PDB entry 2OIZ | X-ray diffraction, 1.05 A resolution | chains A and B of the 4 polymer chains in the assembly

# Chain A (and B)
Name: Aromatic amine dehydrogenase, large subunit
Source organism: Alcaligenes faecalis
Notes: EC 1.4.99.4; fragment: (Residues: 73-433); chain B of this document is another copy of the same molecule, construct and numbering; everything in this record applies to it too
Reference sequence: Q0VKG7 (Q0VKG7_ALCFA); residues 73-432 here correspond to UniProt positions 5-364 (UniProt number = residue number - 68)
Amino-acid sequence (361 residues; row label = number of the first residue in the row):
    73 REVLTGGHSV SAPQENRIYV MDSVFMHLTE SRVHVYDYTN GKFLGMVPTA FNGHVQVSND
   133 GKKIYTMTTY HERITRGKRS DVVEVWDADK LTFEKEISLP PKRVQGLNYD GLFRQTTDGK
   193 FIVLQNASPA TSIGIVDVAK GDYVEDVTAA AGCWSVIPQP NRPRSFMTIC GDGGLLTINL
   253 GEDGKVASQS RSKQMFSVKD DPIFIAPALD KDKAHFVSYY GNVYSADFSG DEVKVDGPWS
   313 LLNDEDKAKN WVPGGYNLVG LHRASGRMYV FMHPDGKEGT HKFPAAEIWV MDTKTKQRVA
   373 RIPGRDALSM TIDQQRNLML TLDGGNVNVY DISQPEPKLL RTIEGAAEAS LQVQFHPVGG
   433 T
Unresolved in the structure: 73 (chain B: fully traced)
Disulfides: C225-C242
Sequence notes: conflict T433 (Val365 in Q0VKG7)
Ligand contacts: 2-(1H-indol-3-yl)acetamide (TSR): F97, L100, F123, N124, Q177, G178, L179

# Interface between chain A and chain B
Contacting residue pairs (32; chain A residue first):
  V96(A) with H99(B)
  M98(A) with E102(B)
  H99(A) with V96(B); E102(B), salt bridge; R104(B); E420(B), salt bridge
  L100(A) with E102(B), hydrogen bond (backbone-side chain)
  T101(A) with E102(B), hydrogen bond
  E102(A) with M98(B); H99(B), salt bridge; L100(B), hydrogen bond (side chain-backbone); T101(B), hydrogen bond
  R104(A) with H99(B)
  P120(A) with T147(B)
  A122(A) with I146(B), hydrophobic
  Y142(A) with R145(B); I146(B), hydrophobic
  R145(A) with Y142(B); S152(B); E168(B), salt bridge
  I146(A) with A122(B), hydrophobic; Y142(B), hydrophobic
  T147(A) with P120(B)
  R148(A) with E156(B), salt bridge; F165(B); E168(B), salt bridge
  S152(A) with R145(B)
  E156(A) with R148(B), salt bridge
  F165(A) with R148(B)
  E168(A) with R145(B), salt bridge; R148(B), salt bridge
  E420(A) with H99(B), salt bridge
Interface residues without a listed pair, chain A (20 interface residues in all): E144
Interface residues without a listed pair, chain B (20 interface residues in all): E144

# Overview
Chain A and chain B each contribute 20 residues to their interface, with 4 hydrogen bonds and 10 salt bridges.
Polar pairs include H99(A)-E102(B), H99(A)-E420(B) and R145(A)-E168(B). Bound to chain A:
2-(1H-indol-3-yl)acetamide.
Chain A and chain B are both Aromatic amine dehydrogenase, large subunit (Alcaligenes faecalis); the
structure, Crystal Structure of the Tryptamine-Derived (Indol-3-Acetamide)-TTQ Adduct of Aromatic Amine
Dehydrogenase, was determined by X-ray diffraction, deposited together with 2I0R, 2I0S, 2I0T, 2OJY, 2OK4 and
2OK6.
